Entry 4D1O (X-ray diffraction, 1.82 A resolution); this record covers chains A and B.

[Chain A (and B)]
Protein: Nitric oxide synthase, endothelial
Organism: Homo sapiens
Notes: EC 1.14.13.39; chain B of this document is another copy of the same molecule, construct and numbering; everything in this record applies to it too
UniProtKB: P29474 (NOS3_HUMAN); residues 41-480 here = UniProt positions 41-480
Chain sequence (440 residues; numbered 41 to 480; the number before each row is that of its first residue):
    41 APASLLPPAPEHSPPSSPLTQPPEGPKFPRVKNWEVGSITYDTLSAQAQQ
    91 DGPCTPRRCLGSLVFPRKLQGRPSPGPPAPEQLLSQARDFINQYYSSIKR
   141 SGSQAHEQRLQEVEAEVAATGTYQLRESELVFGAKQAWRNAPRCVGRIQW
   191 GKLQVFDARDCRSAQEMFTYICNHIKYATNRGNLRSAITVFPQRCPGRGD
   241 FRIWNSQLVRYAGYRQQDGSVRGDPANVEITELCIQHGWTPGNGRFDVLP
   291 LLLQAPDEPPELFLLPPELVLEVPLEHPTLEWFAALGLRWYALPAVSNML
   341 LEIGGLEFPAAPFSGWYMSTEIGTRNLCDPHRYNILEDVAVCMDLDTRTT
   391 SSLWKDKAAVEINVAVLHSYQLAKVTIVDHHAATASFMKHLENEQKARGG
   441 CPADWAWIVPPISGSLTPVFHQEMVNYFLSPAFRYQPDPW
Unresolved in the structure: 41-67, 107-118 (chain B: 41-66, 107-118)
Curated features (UniProtKB/Swiss-Prot):
  - binding site (Zn(2+)): Cys-94, Cys-99
  - binding site ((6R)-L-erythro-5,6,7,8-tetrahydrobiopterin): Ser-102, Arg-365, Ala-446, Trp-447, Phe-460
  - binding site (heme b): Cys-184, Tyr-475
  - binding site (L-arginine): Gln-247, Trp-356, Tyr-357, Glu-361, Asn-366
  - modified residue: Ser-114 (Phosphoserine)
  - natural variant: Glu-298 (D298E: this construct carries the variant), Arg-474 (R474C: Found in a colorectal cancer sample)
  - mutagenesis: Ser-114 (S114A: Reduced nitrite (NO) production)
Metal / ion sites: Zn2+: Cys-94, Cys-99 (shared with Cys-94(B), Cys-99(B) of chain B); heme Fe near Cys-184 (its only coordinating residue here)
Residues lining bound ligands:
  - arginine (ARG): Gln-247, Arg-250, Tyr-331, Pro-334, Val-336, Gly-355, Trp-356, Tyr-357, Met-358, Glu-361, Asn-366
  - tetrahydrobiopterin (H4B), molecule 1: Trp-74, Trp-445, Phe-460, His-461, Gln-462, Glu-463
  - tetrahydrobiopterin (H4B), molecule 2: Ser-102, Val-104, Arg-365, Ala-446, Trp-447
  - heme (HEM): Trp-178, Ala-181, Arg-183, Cys-184, Val-185, Gly-186, Gln-189, Leu-193, Ser-226, Met-339, Phe-353, Ser-354, Gly-355, Trp-356, Met-358, Glu-361, Val-418, Trp-447, Phe-473, Tyr-475
What the authors report for this chain:
  - gadolinium atom coordination: Thr-319, Glu-321
  - specificity-determining residues: Val-104, Asn-366 (citing earlier work)

[Interface between chain A and chain B]
Contacting residue pairs (121; chain A residue first):
  Pro-69(A) / Leu-100(B)  hydrophobic
  Arg-70(A) / Leu-103(B)
  Trp-74(A) / Val-104(B)
  Trp-74(A) / Phe-105(B)  hydrophobic
  Trp-74(A) / His-371(B)
  Glu-75(A) / Pro-370(B)
  Glu-75(A) / His-371(B)
  Ser-85(A) / Arg-97(B)
  Ala-86(A) / Arg-97(B)  hydrogen bond (backbone-side chain)
  Ala-88(A) / Arg-97(B)
  Asp-91(A) / Pro-96(B)
  Gly-92(A) / Pro-96(B)  hydrogen bond (backbone-backbone)
  Cys-94(A) / Cys-94(B)  hydrophobic
  Cys-94(A) / Thr-95(B)
  Cys-94(A) / Pro-96(B)
  Cys-94(A) / Cys-99(B)  hydrophobic
  Thr-95(A) / Cys-94(B)
  Pro-96(A) / Asp-91(B)
  Pro-96(A) / Gly-92(B)  hydrogen bond (backbone-backbone)
  Pro-96(A) / Cys-94(B)
  Arg-97(A) / Ala-88(B)  hydrogen bond (side chain-backbone)
  Arg-97(A) / Gln-90(B)
  Arg-97(A) / Asp-91(B)  salt bridge
  Arg-97(A) / Tyr-467(B)
  Arg-98(A) / Val-465(B)
  Arg-98(A) / Asn-466(B)
  Arg-98(A) / Tyr-467(B)
  Cys-99(A) / Cys-94(B)  hydrophobic
  Cys-99(A) / Cys-99(B)  hydrophobic
  Cys-99(A) / Val-465(B)
  Cys-99(A) / Asn-466(B)  hydrogen bond (backbone-backbone)
  Leu-100(A) / Pro-69(B)  hydrophobic
  Leu-100(A) / Val-465(B)  hydrophobic
  Ser-102(A) / Trp-445(B)
  Ser-102(A) / Glu-463(B)
  Ser-102(A) / Met-464(B)  hydrogen bond (side chain-backbone)
  Leu-103(A) / Arg-70(B)
  Leu-103(A) / Glu-463(B)
  Leu-103(A) / Met-464(B)
  Val-104(A) / Trp-74(B)
  Val-104(A) / Glu-463(B)  hydrogen bond (backbone-side chain)
  Phe-105(A) / Trp-74(B)  hydrophobic
  Thr-364(A) / Ser-455(B)
  Arg-365(A) / Ser-455(B)
  Arg-365(A) / Phe-460(B)
  Arg-365(A) / His-461(B)
  Asp-369(A) / His-461(B)  salt bridge
  Pro-370(A) / Glu-75(B)
  Pro-370(A) / His-461(B)
  His-371(A) / Trp-74(B)
  His-371(A) / Glu-75(B)
  His-371(A) / His-461(B)
  Thr-390(A) / Asp-419(B)  hydrogen bond
  Thr-390(A) / His-421(B)
  Ser-391(A) / Leu-407(B)
  Ser-391(A) / Gln-411(B)  hydrogen bond
  Ser-391(A) / Asp-419(B)  hydrogen bond (backbone-side chain)
  Leu-393(A) / Val-400(B)
  Leu-393(A) / Asn-403(B)
  Leu-393(A) / Val-404(B)
  Leu-393(A) / Leu-407(B)  hydrophobic
  Leu-393(A) / His-420(B)
  Leu-393(A) / His-421(B)
  Lys-395(A) / His-421(B)
  Lys-395(A) / Leu-456(B)
  Asp-396(A) / Val-400(B)
  Asp-396(A) / His-420(B)  salt bridge
  Asp-396(A) / His-421(B)  salt bridge
  Asp-396(A) / Ser-453(B)  hydrogen bond
  Asp-396(A) / Leu-456(B)
  Lys-397(A) / Val-400(B)
  Lys-397(A) / Glu-401(B)
  Ala-399(A) / Leu-456(B)  hydrophobic
  Val-400(A) / Lys-397(B)
  Glu-401(A) / Lys-397(B)  salt bridge
  Asn-403(A) / Leu-393(B)
  Val-404(A) / Leu-393(B)
  Leu-407(A) / Ser-391(B)
  Leu-407(A) / Leu-393(B)  hydrophobic
  Gln-411(A) / Ser-391(B)  hydrogen bond
  Asp-419(A) / Thr-390(B)  hydrogen bond
  Asp-419(A) / Ser-391(B)  hydrogen bond (side chain-backbone)
  His-420(A) / Leu-393(B)
  His-420(A) / Asp-396(B)  salt bridge
  His-421(A) / Thr-390(B)
  His-421(A) / Lys-395(B)
  His-421(A) / Asp-396(B)  salt bridge
  Trp-445(A) / Ser-102(B)
  Trp-445(A) / Ala-446(B)  hydrophobic
  Ala-446(A) / Trp-445(B)  hydrophobic
  Pro-451(A) / Ser-453(B)
  Pro-451(A) / Gly-454(B)  hydrogen bond (backbone-backbone)
  Pro-451(A) / Ser-455(B)  hydrogen bond (backbone-backbone)
  Ile-452(A) / Ser-453(B)
  Ser-453(A) / Asp-396(B)  hydrogen bond
  Ser-453(A) / Pro-451(B)
  Ser-453(A) / Ile-452(B)
  Ser-453(A) / Ser-453(B)
  Gly-454(A) / Pro-451(B)  hydrogen bond (backbone-backbone)
  Ser-455(A) / Thr-364(B)
  Ser-455(A) / Arg-365(B)
  Ser-455(A) / Pro-451(B)  hydrogen bond (backbone-backbone)
  Leu-456(A) / Lys-395(B)
  Leu-456(A) / Asp-396(B)
  Leu-456(A) / Ala-399(B)  hydrophobic
  Phe-460(A) / Arg-365(B)
  His-461(A) / Arg-365(B)
  His-461(A) / Asp-369(B)  salt bridge
  His-461(A) / His-371(B)
  Glu-463(A) / Ser-102(B)
  Glu-463(A) / Leu-103(B)
  Glu-463(A) / Val-104(B)  hydrogen bond (side chain-backbone)
  Met-464(A) / Ser-102(B)  hydrogen bond (backbone-side chain)
  Met-464(A) / Leu-103(B)
  Val-465(A) / Arg-98(B)
  Val-465(A) / Cys-99(B)
  Val-465(A) / Leu-100(B)  hydrophobic
  Asn-466(A) / Arg-98(B)
  Asn-466(A) / Cys-99(B)  hydrogen bond (backbone-backbone)
  Tyr-467(A) / Arg-97(B)
  Tyr-467(A) / Arg-98(B)
Interface residues without a listed pair, chain A (63 interface residues in all): Gln-87, Gln-90, Gly-101, Cys-368, Leu-376, Ser-392, Ala-422
Interface residues without a listed pair, chain B (62 interface residues in all): Ser-85, Gln-89, Gly-101, Cys-368, Leu-376, Ser-392, Ala-422

[Overview]
63 residues of chain A face 62 of chain B across their interface, with 22 hydrogen bonds and 8 salt bridges.
Among the polar pairs are Arg-97(A)/Asp-91(B), Asp-369(A)/His-461(B) and Asp-396(A)/His-420(B). Chain A binds
arginine, heme and tetrahydrobiopterin. The paper reports gadolinium atom coordination by Thr-319(A) and
Glu-321(A); specificity determinants Val-104(A) and Asn-366(A).
Both chains are Nitric oxide synthase, endothelial (Homo sapiens). Entry 4D1O (Structure of human endothelial
nitric oxide synthase heme domain with L-Arg bound) was determined by X-ray diffraction (same publication as
4D1N and 4D1P).
